PDB entry 7TJK | electron microscopy, 2.70 A resolution | chains A and I of the 9 polymer chains in the assembly

# Chain A
Name: Origin recognition complex subunit 1
From: Saccharomyces cerevisiae
UniProt: P54784 (ORC1_YEAST); residues 1-914 here = UniProt positions 1-914
Amino-acid sequence (917 residues; row label = number of the first residue in the row; numbers below 1 keep their minus sign (Ser-2 is residue -2)):
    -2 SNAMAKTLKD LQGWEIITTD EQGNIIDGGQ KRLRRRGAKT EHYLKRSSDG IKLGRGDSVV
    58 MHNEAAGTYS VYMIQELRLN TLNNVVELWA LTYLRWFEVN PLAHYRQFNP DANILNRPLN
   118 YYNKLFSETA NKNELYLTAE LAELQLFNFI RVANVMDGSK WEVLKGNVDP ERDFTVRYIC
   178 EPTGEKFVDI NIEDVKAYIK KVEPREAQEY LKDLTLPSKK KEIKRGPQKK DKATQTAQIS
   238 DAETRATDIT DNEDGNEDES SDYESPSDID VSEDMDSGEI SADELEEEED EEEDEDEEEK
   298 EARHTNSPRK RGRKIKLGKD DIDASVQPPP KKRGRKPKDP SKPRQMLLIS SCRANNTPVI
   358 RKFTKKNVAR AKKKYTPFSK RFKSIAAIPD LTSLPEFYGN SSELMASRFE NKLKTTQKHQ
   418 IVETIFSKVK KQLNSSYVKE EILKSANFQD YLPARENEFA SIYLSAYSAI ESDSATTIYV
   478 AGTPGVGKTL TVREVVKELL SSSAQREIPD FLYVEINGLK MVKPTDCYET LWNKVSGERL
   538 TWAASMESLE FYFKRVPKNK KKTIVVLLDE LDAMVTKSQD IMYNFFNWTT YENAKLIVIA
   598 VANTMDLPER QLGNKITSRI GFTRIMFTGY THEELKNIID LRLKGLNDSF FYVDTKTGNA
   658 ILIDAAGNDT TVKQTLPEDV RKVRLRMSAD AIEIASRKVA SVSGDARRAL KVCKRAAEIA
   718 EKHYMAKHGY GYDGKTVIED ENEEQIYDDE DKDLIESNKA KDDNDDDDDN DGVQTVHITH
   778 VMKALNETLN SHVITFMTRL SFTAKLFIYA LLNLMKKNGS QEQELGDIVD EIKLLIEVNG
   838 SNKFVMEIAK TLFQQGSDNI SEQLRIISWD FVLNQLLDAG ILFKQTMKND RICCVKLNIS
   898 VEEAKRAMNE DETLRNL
Unresolved in the structure: -2 to 355, 398-403, 435-448, 661-676, 731-768
Sequence notes: expression tag (-2 to 0)
Curated features (UniProtKB/Swiss-Prot):
  - binding site (ATP): Val435, Gly479 to Leu487, Glu567, Asn600, Arg704, Gly726 to Thr733
  - binding site (Mg(2+)): Asp566, Glu567
  - modified residue: Ser237 (Phosphoserine)
Metal / ion sites: Mg2+: Thr486 (together with ATP)
Ligand contacts: ATP (adenosine-5'-triphosphate): Ser432, Leu449, Pro450, Arg452, Thr480, Pro481, Gly482, Val483, Gly484, Lys485, Thr486, Leu487, Glu567, Tyr627, Ile635, Arg639, Ala703, Arg704, Leu707
From the paper describing this entry:
  - catalytic residues: Asn600 (citing earlier work)

# Chain I
Name: Cell division control protein 6
From: Saccharomyces cerevisiae
UniProt: P09119 (CDC6_YEAST); residues 1-513 here = UniProt positions 1-513
Amino-acid sequence (516 residues; row label = number of the first residue in the row; numbers below 1 keep their minus sign (Ser-2 is residue -2)):
    -2 SNAMSAIPIT PTKRIRRNLF DDAPATPPRP LKRKKLQFTD VTPESSPEKL QFGSQSIFLR
    58 TKALLQKSSE LVNLNSSDGA LPARTAEYEQ VMNFLAKAIS EHRSDSLYIT GPPGTGKTAQ
   118 LDMIIRQKFQ SLPLSLSTPR SKDVLRHTNP NLQNLSWFEL PDGRLESVAV TSINCISLGE
   178 PSSIFQKIFD SFQDLNGPTL QIKNMQHLQK FLEPYHKKTT FVVVLDEMDR LLHANTSETQ
   238 SVRTILELFL LAKLPTVSFV LIGMANSLDM KDRFLSRLNL DRGLLPQTIV FQPYTAEQMY
   298 EIVIQKMSSL PTIIFQPMAI KFAAKKCAGN TGDLRKLFDV LRGSIEIYEL EKRFLLSPTR
   358 GSLNSAQVPL TPTTSPVKKS YPEPQGKIGL NYIAKVFSKF VNNNSTRTRI AKLNIQQKLI
   418 LCTIIQSLKL NSDATIDESF DHYIKAITKT DTLAPLQRNE FLEICTILET CGLVSIKKTK
   478 CKGKTKRFVD KIDVDLDMRE FYDEMTKISI LKPFLH
Unresolved in the structure: -2 to 52, 70-74, 127-148, 192-193, 213-216, 268-281, 350-383, 399-401, 513
Sequence notes: expression tag (-2 to 0)
Curated features (UniProtKB/Swiss-Prot):
  - motif: Pro27 to Leu33 (Nuclear localization signal)
  - binding site (ATP): Gly108 to Thr115
  - modified residue: Thr368 (Phosphothreonine)
  - mutagenesis: Lys29 (K29R/T: Impairs nuclear localization), Lys114 (K114E: Impairs ORC1-binding and leads to defective association with chromatin)
Metal / ion sites: Mg2+: Thr115 (together with ATP)
Ligand contacts: ATP (adenosine-5'-triphosphate): Lys64, Leu68, Leu78, Pro79, Ala80, Arg81, Pro109, Pro110, Gly111, Thr112, Gly113, Lys114, Thr115, Ala116, Glu224, Asn263, Tyr291, Ile299, Leu331, Arg332, Phe335

# Interface between chain A and chain I
Contacting residue pairs - 81 pairs, chain A then chain I:
  Ala457(A) - Leu347(I)  hydrophobic
  Ser458(A) - Leu347(I)
  Leu461(A) - Glu343(I)
  Leu461(A) - Glu346(I)
  Leu461(A) - Leu347(I)  hydrophobic
  Ser462(A) - Glu343(I)  hydrogen bond
  Ser465(A) - Leu56(I)
  Ser465(A) - Lys59(I)  hydrogen bond
  Ser469(A) - Leu56(I)
  Ser469(A) - Ala60(I)
  Ser471(A) - Ala60(I)
  Ala472(A) - Gln63(I)
  Ala472(A) - Ser65(I)  hydrogen bond (backbone-side chain)
  Thr473(A) - Gln63(I)  hydrogen bond
  Met543(A) - Ser174(I)
  Ser575(A) - Arg227(I)
  Asp577(A) - Arg227(I)  salt bridge
  Tyr580(A) - Ile173(I)  hydrophobic
  Tyr580(A) - Glu224(I)  hydrogen bond
  Asn581(A) - Ile173(I)
  Thr586(A) - Ser65(I)
  Thr587(A) - Lys64(I)
  Thr587(A) - Ser65(I)
  Tyr588(A) - Ser65(I)
  Glu589(A) - Ser65(I)
  Glu589(A) - Glu67(I)
  Asn611(A) - Pro110(I)
  Asn611(A) - Leu265(I)
  Asn611(A) - Asp266(I)
  Lys612(A) - Glu224(I)  salt bridge
  Lys612(A) - Asp226(I)  salt bridge
  Lys612(A) - Asp266(I)  salt bridge
  Ser615(A) - Lys64(I)
  Ser615(A) - Pro110(I)
  Ser615(A) - Asp330(I)  hydrogen bond
  Ser615(A) - Arg332(I)  hydrogen bond
  Arg616(A) - Lys64(I)
  Arg616(A) - Glu224(I)  salt bridge
  Arg616(A) - Arg332(I)
  Gly618(A) - Asp336(I)
  Phe619(A) - Lys333(I)
  Phe619(A) - Asp336(I)  hydrogen bond (backbone-side chain)
  Phe619(A) - Val337(I)  hydrophobic
  Phe619(A) - Phe397(I)
  Phe619(A) - Val398(I)  hydrophobic
  Thr620(A) - Asp336(I)
  Thr620(A) - Phe397(I)
  Arg621(A) - Phe397(I)
  Lys695(A) - Glu460(I)  salt bridge
  Ser698(A) - Ile464(I)
  Val699(A) - Glu460(I)
  Val699(A) - Thr463(I)
  Val699(A) - Thr467(I)  hydrogen bond (backbone-side chain)
  Leu786(A) - Asn456(I)
  Leu786(A) - Glu457(I)
  Leu786(A) - Glu460(I)
  Asn787(A) - Asn456(I)
  Ser788(A) - Asn456(I)
  Gln818(A) - Glu435(I)
  Glu819(A) - Lys481(I)
  Phe880(A) - Thr482(I)
  Phe880(A) - Arg484(I)
  Lys881(A) - Thr482(I)
  Lys881(A) - Arg484(I)  hydrogen bond (backbone-side chain)
  Gln882(A) - Lys481(I)
  Gln882(A) - Thr482(I)
  Cys891(A) - Lys481(I)
  Cys891(A) - Thr482(I)
  Lys893(A) - Cys478(I)
  Asn895(A) - Asp434(I)
  Ile896(A) - Asp434(I)
  Ser897(A) - Asp434(I)
  Ser897(A) - Phe437(I)
  Ser897(A) - Asp438(I)
  Val898(A) - Asp438(I)  hydrogen bond (backbone-side chain)
  Glu899(A) - Phe437(I)
  Glu899(A) - Asp438(I)
  Glu899(A) - Ile441(I)
  Glu899(A) - Lys442(I)  salt bridge
  Glu900(A) - Arg455(I)
  Arg903(A) - Gln454(I)  hydrogen bond
Other interface residues (no listed pair), chain A (54 interface residues in all): Ala466, Glu468, Lys574, Asn584, Gly610, Ile617, Ser700, Ile791
Other interface residues (no listed pair), chain I (53 interface residues in all): Asn171, Ala231, Asn263, Arg339, Val393, Phe394, Lys396, Gln414, Gly480, Val486

# Overview
54 residues of chain A and 53 residues of chain I are in contact, with 12 hydrogen bonds and 7 salt bridges.
Polar contacts include Asp577(A)-Arg227(I), Lys612(A)-Glu224(I) and Lys612(A)-Asp226(I). Chain A binds ATP.
Bound to chain I: ATP. The paper reports the catalytic residue Asn600(A).
Here chain A is Origin recognition complex subunit 1 and chain I is Cell division control protein 6, both from
Saccharomyces cerevisiae. Entry 7TJK (S. cerevisiae ORC bound to 84 bp ARS1 DNA and Cdc6 (state 2) with docked
Orc6 ...) was determined by electron microscopy (same publication as 7TJF, 7TJH, 7TJI and 7TJJ).
